Entry 8DY1 (X-ray diffraction, 2.68 A resolution); this record covers chains A and C.

[Chain A]
Protein: Interleukin-17A
Source organism: Homo sapiens
UniProtKB: Q16552 (IL17_HUMAN); residues 12-132 here correspond to UniProt positions 35-155 (UniProt number = residue number + 23)
Sequence (122 residues; numbered 11 to 132; the number before each row is that of its first residue):
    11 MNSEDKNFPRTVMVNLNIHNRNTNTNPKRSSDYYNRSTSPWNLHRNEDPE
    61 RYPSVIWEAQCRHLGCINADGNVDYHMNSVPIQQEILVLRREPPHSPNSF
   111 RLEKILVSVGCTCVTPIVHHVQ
Disordered / not traced: 11-18, 27-39, 130-132
Sequence notes: initiating methionine (11); engineered mutation Q70 (Lys93 in Q16552), S106 (Cys129 in Q16552), Q132 (Ala155 in Q16552)
Disulfides: C71-C121, C76-C123

[Chain C]
Protein: scFv CAT2200 LH
Source organism: Homo sapiens
Notes: antibody fragment or engineered binder
Sequence (255 residues; each row starts with the number of its first residue):
     1 NFMLTQPHSVSESPGKTVTISCTRSSGSLANYYVQWYQQRPGSSPTIVIF
    51 ANNQRPSGVPDRFSGSIDSSSNSASLTISGLKTEDEADYYCQTYDPYSVV
   101 FGGGTKLTVLGGGGSGGGGSGGGGSGGGGSEVQLLESGGGLVQPGGSLRL
   151 SCAASGFGFSSYAMSWVRQAPGKGLEWVSAISGSGGSTYYADSVKGRFTI
   201 SRDNSKNTLYLQMNSLRAEDTAVYYCARDLIHGVTRNWGQGTLVTVSSGH
   251 HHHHH
Disordered / not traced: 112-130, 248-255
Disulfides: C22-C91, C152-C226

[How chain A and chain C interact]
Pairs across the interface - 21 pairs, chain A then chain C:
  L74(A) with P96(C); Y189(C); H232(C)
  Y85(A) with Y32(C), hydrophobic; Y94(C), hydrogen bond (backbone-side chain); P96(C)
  H86(A) with A30(C), hydrogen bond (side chain-backbone); N31(C); Y32(C); Y33(C); Y94(C); I231(C)
  N88(A) with I231(C); H232(C), hydrogen bond (side chain-backbone)
  V124(A) with I231(C)
  P126(A) with Y33(C), hydrophobic; L230(C); I231(C), hydrophobic
  I127(A) with Y33(C); A51(C), hydrophobic; Q54(C)
Interface residues without a listed pair, chain A (11 interface residues in all): M87, P91, Q93, T125
Interface residues without a listed pair, chain C (14 interface residues in all): F50, S184

[Overview]
11 residues of chain A face 14 of chain C across their interface, with 3 hydrogen bonds. Polar pairs include
Y85(A)-Y94(C), H86(A)-A30(C) and N88(A)-H232(C).
Chain A is Interleukin-17A and chain C is scFv CAT2200 LH, both from Homo sapiens; the structure, Crystal
Structure of scFv CAT2200 LH in complex with IL-17A, was determined by X-ray diffraction together with 8DY4
and 8DY5 from the same study.
